PDB entry 6MRJ | X-ray diffraction, 2.80 A resolution | chains B and C of the 6 polymer chains in the assembly

== Chain B (and C) ==
Molecule: Nickel-responsive regulator
From: Helicobacter pylori (strain ATCC 700392 / 26695)
Notes: chain C of this document is another copy of the same molecule, construct and numbering; everything in this record applies to it too
UniProt: O25896 (NIKR_HELPY); numbering as in UniProt (aligned over 1-148)
Sequence (148 residues; each row starts with the number of its first residue):
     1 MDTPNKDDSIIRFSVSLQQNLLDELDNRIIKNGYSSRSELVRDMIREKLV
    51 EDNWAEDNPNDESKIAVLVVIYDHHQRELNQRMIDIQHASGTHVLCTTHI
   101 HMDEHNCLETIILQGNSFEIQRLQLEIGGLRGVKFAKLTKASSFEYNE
Unresolved in the structure: 1-6
Bound ions: Mg2+: E39, D43 (shared with 2 residues of chain A); Ni2+ site 1: H88 (shared with H99(C), H101(C), C107(C) of chain C); Ni2+ site 2: H99, H101, C107 (shared with H88(C) of chain C)

== How chain B and chain C interact ==
Contacting residue pairs (47; chain B residue first):
  Y72(B) - I84(C)
  H74(B) - Q81(C)  hydrogen bond (backbone-side chain)
  H74(B) - I84(C)
  H74(B) - D85(C)  salt bridge
  H74(B) - H88(C)
  Q76(B) - Q81(C)
  R77(B) - Q81(C)
  E78(B) - Q81(C)  hydrogen bond (backbone-side chain)
  N80(B) - N80(C)
  Q81(B) - H74(C)  hydrogen bond (side chain-backbone)
  I84(B) - H74(C)
  I84(B) - N80(C)
  I84(B) - H101(C)
  I84(B) - C107(C)  hydrophobic
  D85(B) - H74(C)  salt bridge
  D85(B) - H75(C)
  Q87(B) - H101(C)  hydrogen bond
  H88(B) - H74(C)
  H88(B) - H101(C)  hydrogen bond
  H88(B) - D103(C)  hydrogen bond (side chain-backbone)
  H88(B) - E104(C)
  H88(B) - N106(C)
  H88(B) - C107(C)  hydrogen bond
  V94(B) - H101(C)
  L95(B) - I100(C)
  C96(B) - H99(C)
  C96(B) - I100(C)  hydrophobic
  T97(B) - T97(C)
  T97(B) - T98(C)
  T97(B) - H99(C)  hydrogen bond (backbone-backbone)
  T98(B) - T97(C)
  T98(B) - T98(C)
  H99(B) - I84(C)
  H99(B) - C96(C)
  H99(B) - T97(C)  hydrogen bond (backbone-backbone)
  I100(B) - L95(C)
  I100(B) - C96(C)  hydrophobic
  H101(B) - I84(C)
  H101(B) - Q87(C)  hydrogen bond
  H101(B) - H88(C)  hydrogen bond
  H101(B) - V94(C)
  H101(B) - T97(C)
  D103(B) - H88(C)  hydrogen bond (backbone-side chain)
  E104(B) - H88(C)
  N106(B) - H88(C)
  C107(B) - I84(C)  hydrophobic
  C107(B) - H88(C)  hydrogen bond
Interface residues without a listed pair, chain B (25 interface residues in all): H75, L79
Interface residues without a listed pair, chain C (21 interface residues in all): A89

== In short ==
25 residues of chain B and 21 residues of chain C are in contact; the contacts include 13 hydrogen bonds and 2
salt bridges. Among the polar pairs are H74(B)-D85(C), H74(B)-Q81(C) and E78(B)-Q81(C). The Mg2+ site is built
by E39(B) and D43(B).
Both chains are Nickel-responsive regulator (Helicobacter pylori (strain ATCC 700392 / 26695)). Entry 6MRJ
(Crystal structure of H.pylori NikR in complex with DNA) was determined by X-ray diffraction.
